Entry 8F41 (electron microscopy, 3.90 A resolution); this record covers chains I and K of the 12 polymer chains in the assembly.

# Chain I (and K)
Molecule: 3-methylcrotonyl-CoA carboxylase, alpha-subunit
From: Leishmania tarentolae
Notes: EC 6.4.1.4; chain K of this document is another copy of the same molecule, construct and numbering; everything in this record applies to it too
UniProt: A0A640KPA4 (A0A640KPA4_LEITA); residues 10-687 here correspond to UniProt positions 55-732 (UniProt number = residue number + 45)
Chain sequence (678 residues; each row starts with the number of its first residue):
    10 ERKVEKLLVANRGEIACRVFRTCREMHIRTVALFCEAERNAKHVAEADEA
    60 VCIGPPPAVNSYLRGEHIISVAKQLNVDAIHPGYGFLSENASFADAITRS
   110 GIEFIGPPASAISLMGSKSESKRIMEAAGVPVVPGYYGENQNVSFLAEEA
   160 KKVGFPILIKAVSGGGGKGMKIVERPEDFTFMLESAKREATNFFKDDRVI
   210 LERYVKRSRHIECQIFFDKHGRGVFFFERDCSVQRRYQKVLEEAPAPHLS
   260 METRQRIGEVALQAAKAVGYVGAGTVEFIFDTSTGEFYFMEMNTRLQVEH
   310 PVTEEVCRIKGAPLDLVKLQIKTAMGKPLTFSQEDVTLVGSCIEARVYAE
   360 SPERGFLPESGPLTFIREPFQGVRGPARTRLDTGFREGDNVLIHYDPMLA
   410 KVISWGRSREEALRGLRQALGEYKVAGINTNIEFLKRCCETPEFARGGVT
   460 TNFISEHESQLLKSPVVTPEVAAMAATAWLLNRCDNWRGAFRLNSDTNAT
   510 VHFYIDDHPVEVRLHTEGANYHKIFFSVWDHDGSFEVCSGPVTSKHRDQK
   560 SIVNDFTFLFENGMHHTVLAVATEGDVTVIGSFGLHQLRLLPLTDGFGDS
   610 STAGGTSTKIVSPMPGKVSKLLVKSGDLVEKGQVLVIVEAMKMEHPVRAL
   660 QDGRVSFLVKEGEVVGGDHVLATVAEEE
Residues lining bound ligands: BTI (5-(hexahydro-2-oxo-1H-thieno[3,4-d]imidazol-6-yl)pentanal): Pro-624, Ala-649, Met-650
From the paper describing this entry:
  - post-translational modification sites: Lys-651 (by similarity / conservation)

# Interface between chain I and chain K
Contacting residue pairs (14; chain I residue first):
  Arg-383(I) / Arg-33(K)
  Arg-383(I) / Glu-34(K)  salt bridge
  Arg-423(I) / His-36(K)
  Gly-424(I) / His-36(K)
  Gln-427(I) / His-36(K)  hydrogen bond
  Cys-547(I) / Arg-48(K)
  Thr-566(I) / Arg-48(K)  hydrogen bond
  Gly-572(I) / Val-60(K)
  Gly-572(I) / Cys-61(K)  hydrogen bond (backbone-backbone)
  Met-573(I) / Glu-58(K)
  Met-573(I) / Ala-59(K)
  His-574(I) / Arg-48(K)  hydrogen bond
  His-574(I) / Ala-59(K)  hydrogen bond (backbone-backbone)
  Ser-591(I) / Asp-57(K)
Also at the interface, not in a pair above, chain I (12 interface residues in all): Gly-384, Leu-568
Also at the interface, not in a pair above, chain K (11 interface residues in all): Met-35, Phe-43

# Summary
12 residues of chain I and 11 residues of chain K are in contact, with 5 hydrogen bonds and 1 salt bridge.
Polar pairs include Arg-383(I)/Glu-34(K), Gln-427(I)/His-36(K) and Thr-566(I)/Arg-48(K). Bound to chain I:
compound BTI. From the paper: a modification site at Lys-651(I).
Chain I and chain K are both 3-methylcrotonyl-CoA carboxylase, alpha-subunit (Leishmania tarentolae); the
structure, 3-methylcrotonyl-CoA carboxylase in filament, alpha-subunit centered, was determined by electron
microscopy together with 8F3D from the same study.
